PDB entry 3ETR | X-ray diffraction, 2.20 A resolution | chains A and B of the 6 polymer chains in the assembly

Chain A:
Molecule: Xanthine dehydrogenase/oxidase
Organism: Bos taurus
UniProt: P80457 (XDH_BOVIN); residue numbers follow UniProt; this construct covers 2-165
Chain sequence (164 residues; row label = number of the first residue in the row):
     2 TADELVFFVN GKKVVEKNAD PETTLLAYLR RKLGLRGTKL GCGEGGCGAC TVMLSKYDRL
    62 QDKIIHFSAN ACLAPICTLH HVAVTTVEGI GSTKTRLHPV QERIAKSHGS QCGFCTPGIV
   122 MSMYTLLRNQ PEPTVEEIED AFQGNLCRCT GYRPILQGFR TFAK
Ion coordination: 2Fe-2S cluster Fe site 1: Cys43, Cys48, Cys51, Cys73; 2Fe-2S cluster Fe site 2: Cys113, Cys116, Cys148, Cys150
Small-molecule neighbours:
  - FAD (flavin-adenine dinucleotide): Glu45, Gly46, Gly47, Leu74
  - 2Fe-2S cluster (FES), molecule 1: Lys40, Leu41, Gly42, Cys43, Gly44, Gly46, Gly47, Cys48, Gly49, Ala50, Cys51, Asn71, Cys73
  - 2Fe-2S cluster (FES), molecule 2: Ser111, Gln112, Cys113, Gly114, Phe115, Cys116, Cys148, Arg149, Cys150, Thr151
  - MTE (phosphonic acidmono-(2-amino-5,6-dimercapto-4-oxo-3,7,8a,9,10,10a-hexahydro-4H-8-oxa-1,3,9,10-tetraaza-anthracen-7-ylmethyl)ester): Gln112, Cys113, Cys150
Curated features (UniProtKB/Swiss-Prot):
  - binding site ([2Fe-2S] cluster): Cys43, Cys48, Cys51, Cys73, Cys113, Cys116, Cys148, Cys150

Chain B:
Molecule: Xanthine dehydrogenase/oxidase
Organism: Bos taurus
UniProt: P80457 (XDH_BOVIN); numbering as in UniProt (aligned over 224-528)
Chain sequence (305 residues; each row starts with the number of its first residue):
   224 PKQLRFEGER VTWIQASTLK ELLDLKAQHP EAKLVVGNTE IGIEMKFKNQ LFPMIICPAW
   284 IPELNAVEHG PEGISFGAAC ALSSVEKTLL EAVAKLPTQK TEVFRGVLEQ LRWFAGKQVK
   344 SVASLGGNII TASPISDLNP VFMASGTKLT IVSRGTRRTV PMDHTFFPSY RKTLLGPEEI
   404 LLSIEIPYSR EDEFFSAFKQ ASRREDDIAK VTCGMRVLFQ PGSMQVKELA LCYGGMADRT
   464 ISALKTTQKQ LSKFWNEKLL QDVCAGLAEE LSLSPDAPGG MIEFRRTLTL SFFFKFYLTV
   524 LKKLG
Small-molecule neighbours: FAD (flavin-adenine dinucleotide): Lys256, Leu257, Val258, Val259, Gly260, Asn261, Thr262, Glu263, Ile264, Leu287, Ala301, Leu305, Phe337, Ala338, Val342, Val345, Ala346, Ser347, Gly349, Gly350, Asn351, Ile353, Thr354, Ile358, Ser359, Asp360, Leu398, Ile403, Leu404
Curated features (UniProtKB/Swiss-Prot):
  - binding site (FAD): Leu257 to Ile264, Phe337, Ser347 to Asn351, Asp360, Leu404, Lys422
  - mutagenesis: Arg335 (R335A: Promotes conversion to the oxidase form that utilizes molecular oxygen as electron acceptor. Interferes with normal conversion to the dehydrogenase form by reducing agents), Trp336 (W336A: Promotes conversion to the oxidase form that utilizes molecular oxygen as electron acceptor. Interferes with normal conversion to the dehydrogenase form by reducing agents), Arg427 (R427Q: Promotes conversion to the oxidase form that utilizes molecular oxygen as electron acceptor. Interferes with normal conversion to the dehydrogenase form by reducing agents)

How chain A and chain B interact:
Contacting residue pairs (52):
  Thr2(A) - Arg228(B)
  Thr2(A) - Glu230(B)
  Ala3(A) - Arg228(B)
  Ala3(A) - Glu230(B)
  Asp4(A) - Lys225(B)  salt bridge
  Asp4(A) - Leu227(B)
  Asp4(A) - Arg228(B)  hydrogen bond (side chain-backbone)
  Asp4(A) - Phe229(B)
  Leu6(A) - Phe229(B)  hydrophobic
  Ala20(A) - Phe229(B)
  Ala20(A) - Glu230(B)
  Asp21(A) - Gly231(B)
  Asp21(A) - Glu232(B)  hydrogen bond (side chain-backbone)
  Pro22(A) - Phe229(B)
  Pro22(A) - Glu230(B)
  Pro22(A) - Gly231(B)
  Pro22(A) - Val234(B)
  Pro22(A) - Trp236(B)  hydrophobic
  Glu23(A) - Arg233(B)  salt bridge
  Glu23(A) - Val234(B)
  Gly44(A) - Phe270(B)
  Glu45(A) - Ile266(B)
  Glu45(A) - Phe270(B)
  Gly46(A) - Val342(B)
  Thr52(A) - Gln341(B)  hydrogen bond
  Phe68(A) - Ser344(B)
  Ser69(A) - Gln341(B)
  Ser69(A) - Ser344(B)
  Ala70(A) - Gln341(B)
  Ala70(A) - Val345(B)  hydrophobic
  Asn71(A) - Gln341(B)
  Asn71(A) - Val342(B)
  Leu74(A) - Asn261(B)  hydrogen bond (backbone-side chain)
  Pro76(A) - Trp236(B)  hydrophobic
  Pro76(A) - Asn261(B)
  Cys78(A) - Phe229(B)  hydrophobic
  Cys78(A) - Trp236(B)
  Cys78(A) - Gln238(B)
  Thr79(A) - Trp236(B)
  Thr79(A) - Val259(B)
  His81(A) - Leu227(B)
  His81(A) - Trp283(B)
  Ser123(A) - Gln341(B)  hydrogen bond
  Asp141(A) - Lys340(B)
  Gln144(A) - Arg335(B)
  Gln144(A) - Trp336(B)
  Gln144(A) - Phe337(B)
  Gln144(A) - Ala338(B)
  Gln144(A) - Gly339(B)
  Gly145(A) - Gly339(B)
  Gly145(A) - Gln341(B)
  Asn146(A) - Gln341(B)
Other interface residues (no listed pair), chain A (32 interface residues in all): Glu5, Cys43, Gly49, Leu61, Gln62, Ala142
Other interface residues (no listed pair), chain B (35 interface residues in all): Gln226, Thr235, Gly260, Thr262, Gly265, Lys269, Cys280, Asn288, Lys310

Summary:
Chain A and chain B form an interface of 32 and 35 residues respectively; the contacts include 5 hydrogen
bonds and 2 salt bridges. Polar pairs include Asp4(A)-Lys225(B), Glu23(A)-Arg233(B) and Asp4(A)-Arg228(B).
Flavin-adenine dinucleotide is bound between chain A and chain B.
Chain A is Xanthine dehydrogenase/oxidase and chain B is Xanthine dehydrogenase/oxidase, both from Bos taurus;
the structure, Crystal structure of xanthine oxidase in complex with lumazine, was determined by X-ray
diffraction, deposited together with 3EUB.
